PDB entry 7N84 | electron microscopy, 11.60 A resolution (very low resolution: no residue pairs are listed; an interface is given only as per-side residue counts) | chains l and n of the 17 polymer chains in the assembly

Chain l:
Name: Nucleoporin NUP120
Source organism: Saccharomyces cerevisiae
UniProt: P35729 (NU120_YEAST); numbering as in UniProt (aligned over 1-1037)
Sequence (1037 residues; numbered 1 to 1037; the number before each row is that of its first residue):
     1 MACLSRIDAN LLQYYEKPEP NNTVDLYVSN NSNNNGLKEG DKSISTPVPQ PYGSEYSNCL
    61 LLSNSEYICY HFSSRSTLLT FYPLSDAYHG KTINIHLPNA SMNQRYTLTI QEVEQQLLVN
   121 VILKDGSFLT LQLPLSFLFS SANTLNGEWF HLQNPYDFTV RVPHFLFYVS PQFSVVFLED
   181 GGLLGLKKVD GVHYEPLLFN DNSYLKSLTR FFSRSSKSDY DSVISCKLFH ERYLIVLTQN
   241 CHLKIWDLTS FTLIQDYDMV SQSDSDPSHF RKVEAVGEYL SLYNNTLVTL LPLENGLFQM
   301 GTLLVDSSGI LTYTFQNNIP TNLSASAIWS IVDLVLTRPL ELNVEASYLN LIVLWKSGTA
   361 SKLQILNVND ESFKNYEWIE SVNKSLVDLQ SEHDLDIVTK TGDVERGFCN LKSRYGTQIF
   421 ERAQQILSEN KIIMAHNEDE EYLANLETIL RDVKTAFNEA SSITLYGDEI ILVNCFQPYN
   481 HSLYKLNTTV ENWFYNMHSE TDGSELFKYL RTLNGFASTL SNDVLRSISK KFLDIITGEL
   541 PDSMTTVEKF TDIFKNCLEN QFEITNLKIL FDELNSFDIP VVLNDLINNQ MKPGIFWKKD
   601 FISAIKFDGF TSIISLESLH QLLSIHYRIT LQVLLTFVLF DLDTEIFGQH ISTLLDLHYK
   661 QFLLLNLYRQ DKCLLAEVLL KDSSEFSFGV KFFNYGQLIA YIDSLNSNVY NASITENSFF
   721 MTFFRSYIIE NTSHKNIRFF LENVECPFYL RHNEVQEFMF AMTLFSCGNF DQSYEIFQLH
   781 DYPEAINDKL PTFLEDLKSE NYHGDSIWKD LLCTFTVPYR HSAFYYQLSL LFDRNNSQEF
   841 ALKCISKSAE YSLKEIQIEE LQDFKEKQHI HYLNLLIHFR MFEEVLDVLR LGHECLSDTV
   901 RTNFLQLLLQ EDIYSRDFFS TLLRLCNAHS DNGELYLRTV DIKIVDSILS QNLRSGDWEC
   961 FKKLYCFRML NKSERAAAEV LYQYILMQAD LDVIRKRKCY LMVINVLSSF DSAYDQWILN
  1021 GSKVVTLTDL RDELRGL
Not modelled in the structure: 30-52, 306-310, 712-713, 1037
Swiss-Prot annotation at these positions:
  - region: Leu-131 to Leu-152 (Leucine-zipper 1), Leu-290 to Leu-311 (Leucine-zipper 2)
  - modified residue: Thr-417 (Phosphothreonine)

Chain n:
Name: Nucleoporin 145c
Source organism: Saccharomyces cerevisiae
UniProt: P49687 (NU145_YEAST); the construct has insertions or renumbered stretches relative to UniProt, so the offset changes along the chain: 0-533 = UniProt 606-1139; 535-665 = UniProt 1140-1270; 760-770 = UniProt 1271-1281; 774-797 = UniProt 1294-1317
Sequence (712 residues; numbered 0 to 797 plus 12 insertion-coded residues; 98 numbers in that range are skipped by the numbering (no residue carries them; nothing is unmodelled there); the number before each row is that of its first residue; a row labelled like 770A-770L holds insertion residues (770A, then the next letters in order); numbering starts at 0):
     0 SIWGLVNEED AEIDEDDLSK QEDGGEQPLR KVRTLAQSKP SDKEVILKTD GTFGTLSGKD
    60 DSIVEEKAYE PDLSDADFEG IEASPKLDVS KDWVEQLILA GSSLRSVFAT SKEFDGPCQN
   120 EIDLLFSECN DEIDNAKLIM KERRFTASYT FAKFSTGSML LTKDIVGKSG VSIKRLPTEL
   180 QRKFLFDDVY LDKEIEKVTI EARKSNPYPQ ISESSLLFKD ALDYMEKTSS DYNLWKLSSI
   240 LFDPVSYPYK TDNDQVKMAL LKKERHCRLT SWIVSQIGPE IEEKIRNSSN EIEQIFLYLL
   300 LNDVVRASKL AIESKNGHLS VLISYLGSND PRIRDLAELQ LQKWSTGGCS IDKNISKIYK
   360 LLSGSPFEGL FSLKELESEF SWLCLLNLTL CYGQIDEYSL ESLVQSHLDK FSLPYDDPIG
   420 VIFQLYAANE NTEKLYKEVR QRTNALDVQF CWYLIQTLRF NGTRVFSKET SDEATFAFAA
   480 QLEFAQLHGH SLFVSCFLND DKAAEDTIKR LVMREITLLR ASTNDHILNR LKIP
   535 SQLIFNAQAL KDRYEGNYLS EVQNLLLGSS YDLAEMAIVT SLGPRLLLSN NPVQNNELKT
   595 LREILNEFPD SERDKWSVSI NVFEVYLKLV LDNVETQETI DSLISGMKIF YDQYKHCREV
   655 AACCNVMSQE I
   760 VSKILEKNNP S
770A-770L IGDSKAKLLELP
   774 LGQPEKAYLR GEFAQDLMKC TYKI
Not modelled in the structure: 0-128, 770A-770L, 784-797
Swiss-Prot annotation at these positions:
  - modified residue: Ser-61 (Phosphoserine), Ser-73 (Phosphoserine), Ser-83 (Phosphoserine), Thr-145 (Phosphothreonine)

Interface between chain l and chain n:
At this resolution (12 A) residue pairs are not listed: 25 residues of chain l and 23 of chain n lie at the interface.

Overview:
Chain l and chain n form an interface of 25 and 23 residues respectively.
Here chain l is Nucleoporin NUP120 and chain n is Nucleoporin 145c, both from Saccharomyces cerevisiae. Entry
7N84 (Double nuclear outer ring from the isolated yeast NPC) was determined by electron microscopy.
